8Q5Y - chains E and C of the 9 polymer chains in the assembly; structure by electron microscopy, 2.60 A resolution.

== Chain E (and C) ==
Molecule: Spike glycoprotein
Organism: Severe acute respiratory syndrome coronavirus 2
Notes: chain C of this document is another copy of the same molecule, construct and numbering; everything in this record applies to it too
UniProtKB: P0DTC2 (SPIKE_SARS2); residue numbers follow UniProt; this construct covers 1-1208
Sequence (1288 residues; each row starts with the number of its first residue):
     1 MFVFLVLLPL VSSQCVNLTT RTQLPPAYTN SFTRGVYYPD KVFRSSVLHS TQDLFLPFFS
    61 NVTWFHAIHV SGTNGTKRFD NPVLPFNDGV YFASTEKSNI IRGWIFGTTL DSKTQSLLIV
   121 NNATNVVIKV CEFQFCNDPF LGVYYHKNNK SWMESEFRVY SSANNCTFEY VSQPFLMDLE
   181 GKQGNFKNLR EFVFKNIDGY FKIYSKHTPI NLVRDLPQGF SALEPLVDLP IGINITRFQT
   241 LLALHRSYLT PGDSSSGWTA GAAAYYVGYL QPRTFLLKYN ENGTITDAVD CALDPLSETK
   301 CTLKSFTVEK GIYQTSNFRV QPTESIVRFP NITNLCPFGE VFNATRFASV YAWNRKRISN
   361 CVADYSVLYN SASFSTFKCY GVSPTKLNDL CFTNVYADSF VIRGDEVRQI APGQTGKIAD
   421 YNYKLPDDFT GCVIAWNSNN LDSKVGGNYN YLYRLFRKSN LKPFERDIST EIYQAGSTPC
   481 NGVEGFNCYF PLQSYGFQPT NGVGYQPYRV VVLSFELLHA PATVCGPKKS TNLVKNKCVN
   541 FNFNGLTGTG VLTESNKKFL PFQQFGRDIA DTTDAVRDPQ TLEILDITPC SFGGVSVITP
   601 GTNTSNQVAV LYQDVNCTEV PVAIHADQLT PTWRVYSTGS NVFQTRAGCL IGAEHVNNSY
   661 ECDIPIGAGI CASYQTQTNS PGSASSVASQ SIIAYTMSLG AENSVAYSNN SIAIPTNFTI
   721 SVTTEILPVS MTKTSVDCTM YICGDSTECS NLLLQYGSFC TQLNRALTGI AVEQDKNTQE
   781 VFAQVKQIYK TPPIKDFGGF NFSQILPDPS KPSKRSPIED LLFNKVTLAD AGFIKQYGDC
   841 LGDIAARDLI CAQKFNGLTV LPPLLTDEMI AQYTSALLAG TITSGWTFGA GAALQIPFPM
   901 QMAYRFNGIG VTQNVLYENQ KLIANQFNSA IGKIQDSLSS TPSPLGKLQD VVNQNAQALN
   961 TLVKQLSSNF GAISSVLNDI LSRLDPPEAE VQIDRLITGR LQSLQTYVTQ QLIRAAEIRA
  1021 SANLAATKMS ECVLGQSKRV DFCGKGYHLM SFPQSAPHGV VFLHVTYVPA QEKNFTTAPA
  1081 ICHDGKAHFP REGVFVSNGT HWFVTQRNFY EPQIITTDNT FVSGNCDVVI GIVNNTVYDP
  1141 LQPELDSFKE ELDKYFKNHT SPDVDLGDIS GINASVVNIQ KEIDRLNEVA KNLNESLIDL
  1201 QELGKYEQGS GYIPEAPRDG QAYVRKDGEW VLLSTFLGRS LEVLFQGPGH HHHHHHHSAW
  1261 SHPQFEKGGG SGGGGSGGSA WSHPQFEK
Unresolved in the structure: 1-26, 70-79, 144-164, 173-185, 246-262, 527, 621-640, 677-688, 828-853, 1148-1288 (chain C: 1-26, 70-79, 144-164, 173-185, 246-262, 677-688, 828-853, 1148-1288)
Differences from the reference sequence: conflict Gly-682 (Arg in P0DTC2), Ser-683 (Arg in P0DTC2), Ser-685 (Arg in P0DTC2), Pro-817 (Phe in P0DTC2), Pro-899 (Ala in P0DTC2), Pro-942 (Ala in P0DTC2), Pro-944 (Ala in P0DTC2), Pro-986 (Lys in P0DTC2), Pro-987 (Val in P0DTC2); expression tag (1209-1288)
Disulfides: Cys-131/Cys-166, Cys-291/Cys-301, Cys-336/Cys-361, Cys-379/Cys-432, Cys-391/Cys-525, Cys-480/Cys-488, Cys-538/Cys-590, Cys-617/Cys-649, Cys-662/Cys-671, Cys-738/Cys-760, Cys-743/Cys-749, Cys-1032/Cys-1043, Cys-1082/Cys-1126
UniProt features mapped onto this chain:
  - region: Asn-280 to Cys-301 (Putative superantigen), Arg-403 to Asp-405 (Integrin-binding motif), Asn-448 to Phe-456 (Immunodominant HLA epitope recognized by the CD8+), Pro-681, Ala-684 (Putative superantigen), Ser-816 to Tyr-837 (Fusion peptide 1), Lys-835 to Phe-855 (Fusion peptide 2), Asp-1163 to Glu-1202 (Heptad repeat 2)
  - site: Arg-815, Ser-816 (Cleavage)
  - glycosylation: Asn-17 (N-linked (GlcNAc...) (complex) asparagine), Asn-61 (N-linked (GlcNAc...) (hybrid) asparagine), Asn-74 (N-linked (GlcNAc...) (complex) asparagine), Asn-122 (N-linked (GlcNAc...) (hybrid) asparagine), Asn-149 (N-linked (GlcNAc...) (complex) asparagine), Asn-165 (N-linked (GlcNAc...) (complex) asparagine), Asn-234 (N-linked (GlcNAc...) (high mannose) asparagine), Asn-282 (N-linked (GlcNAc...) (complex) asparagine), Thr-323 (O-linked (GalNAc) threonine), Ser-325 (O-linked (HexNAc...) serine), Asn-331 (N-linked (GlcNAc...) (complex) asparagine), Asn-343 (N-linked (GlcNAc...) (complex) asparagine), Asn-603 (N-linked (GlcNAc...) (hybrid) asparagine), Asn-616 (N-linked (GlcNAc...) (complex) asparagine), Asn-657 (N-linked (GlcNAc...) (complex) asparagine), Thr-676 (O-linked (GlcNAc...) threonine), Thr-678 (O-linked (GlcNAc...) threonine), Asn-709 (N-linked (GlcNAc...) (high mannose) asparagine), Asn-717 (N-linked (GlcNAc...) (hybrid) asparagine), Asn-801 (N-linked (GlcNAc...) (hybrid) asparagine) and 6 more in UniProt
  - natural variant: Leu-5 (L5F: In strain: Iota/B.1.526), Ser-13 (S13I: In strain: Epsilon/B.1.427/B.1.429), Leu-18 (L18F: In strain: Beta/B.1.351, Gamma/P.1 and 1 more), Thr-19 (T19I: In strain: Omicron/BQ.1.1, Omicron/XBB.1.5 and 1 more; T19R: In strain: Delta/B.1.617.2, Omicron/BA.2 and 4 more), Thr-20 (T20N: In strain: Gamma/P.1), Leu-24 to Ala-27 (sequence variant, change not given here; In strain: Omicron/BA.2, Omicron/BA.2.12.1 and 6 more), Pro-26 (P26S: In strain: Gamma/P.1), Gln-52 (Q52H: In strain: Omicron/EG.5.1), Ala-67 (A67V: In strain: Eta/B.1.525, Omicron/BA.1), His-69 to Val-70 (deletion: In strain: Alpha/B.1.1.7, Eta/B.1.525 and 5 more), Gly-75 (G75V: In strain: Lambda/C.37), Thr-76 (T76I: In strain: Lambda/C.37), 82 further natural variant entries in UniProt
  - mutagenesis: His-69 to Val-70 (Increased incorporation of cleaved spike into virions), Asn-121 (N121Q: Partial loss of biliverdin affinity), Arg-190 (R190K: Partial loss of biliverdin affinity), Asn-234 (N234Q: Increased resistance to neutralizing antibodies), Asn-331 (N331Q: Reduced viral infectivity), Asn-343 (N343Q: Reduced viral infectivity), Leu-452 (L452R: Increased resistance to neutralizing antibodies. Decreases HLA binding to NF9 epitope. Increased binding affinity to human ACE2), Tyr-453 (Y453F: Decreased HLA binding to NF9 epitope. Increased binding affinity to human ACE2), Ala-475 (A475V: Increased resistance to neutralizing antibodies), Val-483 (V483A: Increased resistance to neutralizing antibodies), Glu-484 (E484D: Increased replication in human TMEM106B overexpressing cells), Phe-490 (F490L: Increased resistance to neutralizing antibodies and human covalescent sera neutralization), 12 further mutagenesis entries in UniProt

== Chain E / chain C interface ==
Residue-residue contacts (178):
  Gln-314(E) with Ser-735(C); Thr-768(C), hydrogen bond
  Asn-317(E) with Asp-737(C), hydrogen bond
  Arg-319(E) with Asp-745(C), salt bridge
  Arg-357(E) with Tyr-200(C); Pro-230(C)
  Gly-381(E) with Arg-983(C), hydrogen bond (backbone-side chain)
  Val-382(E) with Arg-983(C); Leu-984(C)
  Ser-383(E) with Arg-983(C), hydrogen bond (backbone-backbone); Leu-984(C); Asp-985(C), hydrogen bond
  Thr-385(E) with Asp-985(C), hydrogen bond
  Lys-386(E) with Leu-981(C); Ser-982(C); Leu-984(C); Asp-985(C)
  Leu-390(E) with Ser-982(C); Arg-983(C)
  Asn-394(E) with Tyr-200(C), hydrogen bond
  Tyr-396(E) with Asp-198(C); Tyr-200(C)
  Tyr-421(E) with Ser-383(C), hydrogen bond; Pro-384(C)
  Leu-455(E) with Lys-378(C)
  Tyr-473(E) with Thr-385(C)
  Ser-477(E) with Asn-370(C)
  Phe-486(E) with Ala-372(C), hydrophobic; Ser-373(C)
  Asn-487(E) with Tyr-369(C); Ser-371(C); Phe-374(C); Phe-377(C)
  Tyr-489(E) with Phe-374(C); Ser-375(C); Thr-376(C); Phe-377(C), hydrogen bond (side chain-backbone)
  Tyr-505(E) with Pro-412(C), hydrogen bond (side chain-backbone); Gly-413(C), hydrogen bond (side chain-backbone)
  Leu-517(E) with Arg-983(C)
  His-519(E) with Asp-40(C); Lys-41(C); Val-42(C)
  Thr-547(E) with Asn-978(C), hydrogen bond (backbone-side chain); Ser-982(C)
  Lys-557(E) with Phe-43(C)
  Lys-558(E) with Phe-43(C); Asn-282(C), hydrogen bond
  Phe-559(E) with Phe-43(C), hydrophobic
  Leu-560(E) with Tyr-38(C); Glu-224(C)
  Phe-562(E) with Tyr-38(C), hydrophobic; Asp-40(C); Lys-41(C); Glu-224(C); Pro-225(C)
  Gln-563(E) with Lys-41(C); Phe-43(C)
  Gln-564(E) with Lys-41(C)
  Phe-565(E) with Val-42(C); Phe-43(C), hydrogen bond (backbone-backbone)
  Gly-566(E) with Phe-43(C)
  Arg-567(E) with Val-42(C); Phe-43(C), hydrogen bond (backbone-backbone); Arg-44(C)
  Ile-569(E) with Val-963(C), hydrophobic
  Ala-570(E) with Asn-856(C); Val-963(C); Leu-966(C), hydrophobic
  Asp-571(E) with Leu-966(C); Ser-967(C), hydrogen bond (side chain-backbone); Ser-975(C), hydrogen bond; Val-976(C)
  Pro-589(E) with Phe-855(C), hydrophobic
  Phe-592(E) with Phe-855(C), hydrophobic
  Arg-646(E) with Thr-866(C)
  Ala-647(E) with Pro-862(C), hydrophobic
  Pro-665(E) with Leu-864(C), hydrophobic
  Gly-667(E) with Leu-864(C)
  Ala-668(E) with Pro-863(C), hydrogen bond (backbone-backbone); Leu-864(C); Thr-866(C)
  Gly-669(E) with Leu-864(C), hydrogen bond (backbone-backbone); Thr-866(C); Met-869(C)
  Thr-696(E) with Met-869(C)
  Met-697(E) with Leu-865(C), hydrophobic; Met-869(C)
  Leu-699(E) with Lys-786(C); Ile-788(C); Leu-865(C), hydrophobic; Met-869(C); Gln-872(C); Tyr-873(C)
  Gly-700(E) with Lys-786(C); Ile-788(C)
  Ala-701(E) with Lys-786(C); Gln-787(C); Ile-788(C), hydrogen bond (backbone-backbone)
  Glu-702(E) with Ile-788(C); Lys-790(C)
  Asn-703(E) with Gln-787(C); Ile-788(C), hydrogen bond (backbone-backbone); Tyr-789(C); Lys-790(C), hydrogen bond (backbone-backbone)
  Val-705(E) with Tyr-789(C), hydrophobic; Thr-883(C); Gln-895(C)
  Ala-706(E) with Gln-895(C)
  Tyr-707(E) with Pro-792(C), hydrophobic; Asp-796(C), hydrogen bond (side chain-backbone); Phe-797(C); Thr-883(C); Ile-896(C); Pro-897(C), hydrophobic; Phe-898(C), hydrogen bond (side chain-backbone)
  Ser-708(E) with Pro-897(C)
  Asn-709(E) with Pro-897(C)
  Ser-711(E) with Gln-895(C), hydrogen bond; Pro-897(C)
  Ile-712(E) with Gln-895(C); Tyr-904(C)
  Ala-713(E) with Leu-894(C); Gln-895(C), hydrogen bond (backbone-backbone)
  Pro-715(E) with Leu-894(C)
  Gln-957(E) with Arg-765(C)
  Thr-961(E) with Ser-758(C); Gln-762(C)
  Gln-965(E) with Tyr-756(C), hydrogen bond (side chain-backbone); Gly-757(C); Ser-758(C), hydrogen bond (side chain-backbone); Phe-759(C)
  Ser-968(E) with Gln-755(C); Gly-757(C)
  Asn-969(E) with Gln-755(C)
  Phe-970(E) with Gln-755(C), hydrogen bond (backbone-backbone); Tyr-756(C); Phe-759(C), hydrophobic
  Gly-971(E) with Gln-755(C)
  Gln-1002(E) with Phe-759(C)
  Thr-1006(E) with Gln-762(C); Gln-1005(C)
  Thr-1009(E) with Thr-1009(C)
  Gln-1010(E) with Leu-1012(C)
  Glu-1017(E) with Arg-1019(C), salt bridge
  Arg-1039(E) with Thr-1027(C); Glu-1031(C), salt bridge; Arg-1039(C)
  Val-1040(E) with Ser-1030(C); Glu-1031(C); Gly-1035(C)
  Asp-1041(E) with Ser-1030(C), hydrogen bond; Leu-1034(C)
  Gly-1046(E) with Ala-890(C)
  Tyr-1047(E) with Trp-886(C); Ala-890(C)
  Glu-1072(E) with Ala-892(C); Leu-894(C)
  Asn-1074(E) with Gln-895(C), hydrogen bond
  Thr-1077(E) with Pro-897(C); Met-900(C), hydrogen bond
  Ala-1078(E) with Met-900(C)
  Pro-1079(E) with Met-900(C), hydrophobic; Tyr-917(C)
  Phe-1089(E) with Asn-914(C); Tyr-917(C), hydrophobic
  Pro-1090(E) with Gln-913(C)
  Val-1094(E) with Met-900(C), hydrophobic; Tyr-904(C)
  Arg-1107(E) with Tyr-904(C); Asn-907(C); Gln-913(C)
  Ser-1123(E) with Asn-914(C), hydrogen bond; Glu-918(C), hydrogen bond
  Val-1128(E) with Glu-918(C)
  Ile-1130(E) with Gln-920(C)
  Leu-1141(E) with Glu-1144(C)
  Leu-1145(E) with Glu-1144(C)
Other interface residues (no listed pair), chain E (114 interface residues in all): Lys-417, Thr-430, Phe-456, Ala-475, Gly-476, Gln-493, Gln-498, Asn-501, Gly-545, Gly-548, Thr-588, Asp-614, Cys-662, Ile-670, Cys-671, Ser-704, Ser-1003, Ile-1013, Arg-1014, Phe-1042, Lys-1045, Phe-1121, Val-1129
Other interface residues (no listed pair), chain C (112 interface residues in all): Val-47, Gly-199, Leu-368, Cys-379, Gln-414, Thr-415, Asp-427, Asn-764, Lys-854, Val-860, Ile-882, Thr-887, Gly-889, Ala-893, Thr-912, Ile-973, Leu-1141

== Summary ==
Chain E and chain C form an interface of 114 and 112 residues respectively, with 34 hydrogen bonds and 3 salt
bridges. Polar pairs include Arg-319(E)/Asp-745(C), Glu-1017(E)/Arg-1019(C) and Arg-1039(E)/Glu-1031(C).
UniProt lists 24 mutagenesis sites on chain E.
Chain E and chain C are both Spike glycoprotein (Severe acute respiratory syndrome coronavirus 2); the
structure, cryoEM structure of SARS-CoV2 Spike trimer in complex with Fab23, was determined by electron
microscopy together with 8P5M from the same study.
